Entry 1WCM (X-ray diffraction, 3.80 A resolution); this record covers chains A and E of the 12 polymer chains in the assembly.

# Chain A
Protein: DNA-directed RNA polymerase II largest subunit
Organism: Saccharomyces cerevisiae
Notes: EC 2.7.7.6
UniProtKB: P04050 (RPB1_YEAST); residue numbers follow UniProt; this construct covers 1-1733
Sequence (1733 residues; numbered 1 to 1733; the number before each row is that of its first residue):
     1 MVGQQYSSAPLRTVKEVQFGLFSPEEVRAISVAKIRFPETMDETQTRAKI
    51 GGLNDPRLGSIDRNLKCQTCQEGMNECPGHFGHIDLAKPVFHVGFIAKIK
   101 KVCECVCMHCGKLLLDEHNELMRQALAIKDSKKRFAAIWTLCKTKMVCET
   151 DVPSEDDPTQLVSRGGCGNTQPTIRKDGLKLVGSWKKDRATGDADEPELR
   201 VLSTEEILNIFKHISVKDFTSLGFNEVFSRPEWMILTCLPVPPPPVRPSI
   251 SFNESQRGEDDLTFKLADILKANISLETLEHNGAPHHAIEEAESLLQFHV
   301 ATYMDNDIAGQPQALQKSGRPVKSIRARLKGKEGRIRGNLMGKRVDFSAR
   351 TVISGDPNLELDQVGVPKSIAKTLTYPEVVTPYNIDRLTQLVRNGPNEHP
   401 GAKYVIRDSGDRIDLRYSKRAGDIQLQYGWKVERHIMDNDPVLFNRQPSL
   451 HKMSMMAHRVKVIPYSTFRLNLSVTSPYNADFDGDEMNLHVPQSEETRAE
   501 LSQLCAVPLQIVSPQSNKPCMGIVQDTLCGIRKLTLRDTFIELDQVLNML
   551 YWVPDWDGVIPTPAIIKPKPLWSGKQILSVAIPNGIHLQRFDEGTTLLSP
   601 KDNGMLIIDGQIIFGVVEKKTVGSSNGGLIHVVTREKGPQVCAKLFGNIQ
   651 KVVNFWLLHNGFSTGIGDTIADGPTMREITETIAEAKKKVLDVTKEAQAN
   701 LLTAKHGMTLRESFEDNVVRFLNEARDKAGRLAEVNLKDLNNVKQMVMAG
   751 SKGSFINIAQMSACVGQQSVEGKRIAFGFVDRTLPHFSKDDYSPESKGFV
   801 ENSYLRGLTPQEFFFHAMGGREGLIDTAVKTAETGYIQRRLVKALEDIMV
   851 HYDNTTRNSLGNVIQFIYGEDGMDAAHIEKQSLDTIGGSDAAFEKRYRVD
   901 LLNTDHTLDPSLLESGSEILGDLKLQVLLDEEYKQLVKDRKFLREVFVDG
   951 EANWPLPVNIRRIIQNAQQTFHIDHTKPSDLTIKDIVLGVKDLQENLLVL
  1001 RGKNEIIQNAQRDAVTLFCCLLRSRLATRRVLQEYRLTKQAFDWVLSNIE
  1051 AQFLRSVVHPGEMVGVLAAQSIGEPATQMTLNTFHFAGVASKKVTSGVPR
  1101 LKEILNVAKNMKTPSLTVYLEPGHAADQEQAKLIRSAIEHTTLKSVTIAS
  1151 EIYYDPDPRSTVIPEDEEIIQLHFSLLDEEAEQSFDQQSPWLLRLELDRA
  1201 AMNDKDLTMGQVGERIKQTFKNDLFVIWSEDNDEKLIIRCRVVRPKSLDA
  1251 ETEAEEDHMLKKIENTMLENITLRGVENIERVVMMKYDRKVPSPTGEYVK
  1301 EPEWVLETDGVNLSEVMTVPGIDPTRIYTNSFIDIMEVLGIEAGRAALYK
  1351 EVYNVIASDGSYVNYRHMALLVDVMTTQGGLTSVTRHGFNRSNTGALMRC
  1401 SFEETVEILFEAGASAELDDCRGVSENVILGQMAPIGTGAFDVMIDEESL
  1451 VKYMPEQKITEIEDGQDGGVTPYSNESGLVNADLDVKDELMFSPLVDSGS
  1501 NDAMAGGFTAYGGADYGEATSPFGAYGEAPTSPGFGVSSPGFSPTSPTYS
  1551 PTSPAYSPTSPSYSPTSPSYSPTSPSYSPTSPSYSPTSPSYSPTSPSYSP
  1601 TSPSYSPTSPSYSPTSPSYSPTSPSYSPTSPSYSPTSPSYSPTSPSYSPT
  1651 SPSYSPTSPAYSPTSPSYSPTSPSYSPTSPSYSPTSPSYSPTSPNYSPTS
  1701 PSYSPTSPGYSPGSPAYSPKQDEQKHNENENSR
Disordered / not traced: 1, 187-194, 1082-1091, 1177-1186, 1244-1253, 1456-1733
Curated features (UniProtKB/Swiss-Prot):
  - region: Pro-248 to Asp-260 (Lid loop), Asn-306 to Lys-323 (Rudder loop), Pro-810 to Glu-822 (Bridging helix)
  - binding site (Zn(2+)): Cys-67, Cys-70, Cys-77, His-80, Cys-107, Cys-110, Cys-148, Cys-167
  - binding site (Mg(2+)): Asp-481, Asp-483, Asp-485
  - modified residue: Thr-1471 (Phosphothreonine)
  - cross-link (Glycyl lysine isopeptide (Lys-Gly)): Lys-695 (interchain with G-Cter in ubiquitin), Lys-1246 (interchain with G-Cter in ubiquitin), Lys-1350 (interchain with G-Cter in ubiquitin)
  - natural variant: Ser-1653 to Pro-1659 (deletion: In strain: A364A)
  - mutagenesis: Lys-1246 (K1246R: Impairs ubiquitination during transcription stress)
What the authors report for this chain:
  - conformationally variable residues (order/disorder transition): Ile-1445 to Pro-1455

# Chain E
Protein: DNA-directed RNA polymerases I, II, and III 27 kDa polypeptide
Organism: Saccharomyces cerevisiae
Notes: EC 2.7.7.6
UniProtKB: P20434 (RPB5_YEAST); residues 1-215 here = UniProt positions 1-215
Sequence (215 residues; row label = number of the first residue in the row):
     1 MDQENERNISRLWRAFRTVKEMVKDRGYFITQEEVELPLEDFKAKYCDSM
    51 GRPQRKMMSFQANPTEESISKFPDMGSLWVEFCDEPSVGVKTMKTFVIHI
   101 QEKNFQTGIFVYQNNITPSAMKLVPSIPPATIETFNEAALVVNITHHELV
   151 PKHIRLSSDEKRELLKRYRLKESQLPRIQRADPVALYLGLKRGEVVKIIR
   201 KSETSGRYASYRICM
Disordered / not traced: 1

# Interface between chain A and chain E
Contacting residue pairs - 77 pairs, chain A then chain E:
  Arg-857(A) with Tyr-168(E), hydrogen bond (side chain-backbone); Leu-170(E)
  Leu-860(A) with Gln-174(E), hydrogen bond (backbone-side chain)
  Gly-861(A) with Gln-174(E)
  Asn-862(A) with Ser-173(E); Gln-174(E)
  Val-863(A) with Leu-170(E), hydrophobic; Gln-174(E), hydrogen bond (backbone-backbone); Pro-176(E)
  Gln-865(A) with Tyr-208(E)
  Phe-866(A) with Tyr-168(E), hydrophobic; Tyr-208(E), hydrogen bond (backbone-side chain); Ser-210(E); Tyr-211(E), hydrophobic
  Ile-867(A) with Tyr-208(E), hydrophobic
  Gly-869(A) with Thr-204(E), hydrogen bond (backbone-side chain)
  Glu-870(A) with Arg-200(E), salt bridge; Ser-202(E), hydrogen bond; Thr-204(E); Ser-205(E), hydrogen bond (backbone-side chain); Tyr-208(E)
  Asp-871(A) with Thr-204(E), hydrogen bond
  Phe-942(A) with Gly-206(E); Arg-207(E)
  Glu-945(A) with Lys-201(E), salt bridge
  Val-946(A) with Lys-201(E)
  Phe-947(A) with Glu-203(E)
  Leu-956(A) with Thr-204(E)
  Asn-1004(A) with Arg-167(E)
  Ile-1006(A) with Glu-163(E); Leu-164(E); Arg-167(E)
  Ile-1007(A) with Tyr-168(E), hydrophobic
  Asp-1013(A) with Ser-205(E); Arg-207(E), salt bridge
  Ala-1014(A) with Ser-205(E)
  Leu-1017(A) with Ser-202(E); Glu-203(E); Thr-204(E); Ser-205(E); Gly-206(E)
  Met-1317(A) with Val-142(E)
  Thr-1318(A) with Arg-11(E); Arg-14(E); Ala-138(E)
  Pro-1324(A) with Val-142(E), hydrophobic; His-147(E), hydrogen bond (backbone-side chain)
  Thr-1325(A) with His-146(E), hydrogen bond (side chain-backbone); His-147(E), hydrogen bond (backbone-side chain); Glu-148(E), hydrogen bond (backbone-backbone)
  Arg-1326(A) with His-147(E); Glu-148(E)
  Ile-1327(A) with His-147(E), hydrogen bond (backbone-side chain)
  Glu-1337(A) with Pro-183(E)
  Val-1338(A) with Pro-183(E)
  Leu-1339(A) with His-147(E); Val-150(E); Val-184(E)
  Gly-1340(A) with Asp-182(E); Pro-183(E)
  Ile-1341(A) with Asp-182(E), hydrogen bond (backbone-side chain); Arg-212(E)
  Glu-1342(A) with His-153(E); Ile-198(E); Arg-200(E), salt bridge; Arg-212(E), salt bridge
  Ala-1343(A) with Leu-149(E); Val-150(E), hydrophobic
  Arg-1345(A) with Arg-200(E)
  Tyr-1349(A) with Glu-203(E)
  Tyr-1365(A) with Glu-203(E)
  Arg-1366(A) with Thr-204(E)
  Thr-1376(A) with Arg-212(E)
  Thr-1377(A) with Arg-177(E); Arg-212(E)
  Gln-1378(A) with Arg-177(E)
  Gly-1379(A) with Gln-179(E)
Interface residues without a listed pair, chain A (52 interface residues in all): Trp-954, Ala-1010, Val-1319, Tyr-1328, Ile-1335, Met-1336, Ala-1346, Ala-1347, Asp-1373
Interface residues without a listed pair, chain E (43 interface residues in all): Val-141, Ile-144, Pro-151, Glu-160, Leu-175, Ile-178, Ala-209

# Summary
Chain A and chain E form an interface of 52 and 43 residues respectively; the contacts include 14 hydrogen
bonds and 5 salt bridges. Among the polar pairs are Glu-870(A)/Arg-200(E), Glu-945(A)/Lys-201(E) and
Asp-1013(A)/Arg-207(E). Curated annotation (UniProt) lists 8 Zn2+-binding residues, 3 Mg2+-binding residues
and one mutagenesis site on chain A. From the paper: conformational variability at Ile-1445(A).
Chain A is DNA-directed RNA polymerase II largest subunit and chain E is DNA-directed RNA polymerases I, II,
and III 27 kDa polypeptide, both from Saccharomyces cerevisiae; the structure, Complete 12-Subunit RNA
Polymerase II at 3.8 Angstrom, was determined by X-ray diffraction (same publication as 1Y14).
